Entry 6MDT (X-ray diffraction, 3.82 A resolution); this record covers chains H and L of the 6 polymer chains in the assembly.

[Chain H]
Name: PGT124 Fab heavy chain
Source organism: Homo sapiens
Notes: antibody fragment or engineered binder
Sequence (236 residues; numbered 1 to 215 plus 21 insertion-coded residues; the number before each row is that of its first residue; a row labelled like 82A-82C holds insertion residues (82A, then the next letters in order)):
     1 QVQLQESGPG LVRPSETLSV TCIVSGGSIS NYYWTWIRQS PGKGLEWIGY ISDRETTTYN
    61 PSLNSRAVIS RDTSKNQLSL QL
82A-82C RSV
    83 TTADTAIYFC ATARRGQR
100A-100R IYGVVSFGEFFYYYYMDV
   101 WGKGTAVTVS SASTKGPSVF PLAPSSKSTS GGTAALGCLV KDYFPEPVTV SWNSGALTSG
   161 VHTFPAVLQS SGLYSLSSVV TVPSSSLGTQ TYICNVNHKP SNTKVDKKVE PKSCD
Not modelled in the structure: 127, 212-215
Disulfide bonds: Cys-22/Cys-92, Cys-138/Cys-194

[Chain L]
Name: PGT124 Fab light chain
Source organism: Homo sapiens
Notes: antibody fragment or engineered binder
Sequence (214 residues; row label = number of the first residue in the row; a row labelled like 67A-67C holds insertion residues (67A, then the next letters in order)):
     6 SYVSPLSVAL GETARISCGR QALGSRAVQW YQHKPGQAPI LLIYNNQDRP SGIPERFSGT
    66 PD
67A-67C INF
    68 GTTATLTISG VEVGDEADYY CHMWDSRS
95A-95C GFS
    96 WSFGGATRLT VLSQPKAAPS VTLFPPSSEE LQANKATLVC LISDFYPGAV TVAWKADSSP
   156 VKAGVETTTP SKQSNNKYAA SSYLSLTPEQ WKSHKSYSCQ VTHEGSTVEK TVAPTECS
Not modelled in the structure: 211-213
Disulfide bonds: Cys-23/Cys-88, Cys-135/Cys-194

[How chain H and chain L interact]
Contacting residue pairs (77):
  Gln-39(H) / His-38(L)  hydrogen bond
  Gly-42(H) / Tyr-7(L)
  Gly-44(H) / Tyr-87(L)
  Leu-45(H) / His-38(L)
  Leu-45(H) / Pro-44(L)  hydrophobic
  Leu-45(H) / Tyr-87(L)  hydrogen bond (backbone-side chain)
  Leu-45(H) / Phe-98(L)
  Trp-47(H) / His-89(L)
  Trp-47(H) / Trp-91(L)  hydrophobic
  Trp-47(H) / Phe-95B(L)  hydrophobic
  Trp-47(H) / Ser-95C(L)
  Trp-47(H) / Trp-96(L)
  Trp-47(H) / Phe-98(L)  hydrophobic
  Gly-49(H) / Trp-96(L)
  Tyr-50(H) / Phe-95B(L)
  Tyr-50(H) / Trp-96(L)  hydrophobic
  Thr-58(H) / Trp-96(L)
  Tyr-59(H) / Trp-96(L)
  Asn-60(H) / Trp-96(L)
  Pro-61(H) / Trp-96(L)
  Phe-91(H) / Gln-42(L)
  Phe-91(H) / Ala-43(L)  hydrophobic
  Arg-100(H) / Asp-67(L)  salt bridge
  Tyr-100B(H) / Ser-30(L)
  Tyr-100B(H) / Ser-93(L)
  Phe-100K(H) / Ser-30(L)
  Phe-100K(H) / Trp-91(L)
  Phe-100K(H) / Ser-93(L)
  Tyr-100L(H) / Trp-91(L)
  Tyr-100M(H) / Gln-34(L)
  Tyr-100M(H) / Trp-91(L)  hydrophobic
  Tyr-100N(H) / Gln-34(L)
  Tyr-100N(H) / Trp-91(L)
  Tyr-100N(H) / Phe-95B(L)  hydrophobic
  Tyr-100O(H) / Gln-34(L)
  Tyr-100O(H) / Tyr-36(L)
  Tyr-100O(H) / Tyr-49(L)  hydrophobic
  Met-100P(H) / Tyr-36(L)  hydrogen bond (backbone-side chain)
  Met-100P(H) / Leu-46(L)
  Asp-100Q(H) / Leu-46(L)
  Trp-101(H) / Tyr-36(L)  hydrophobic
  Trp-101(H) / Pro-44(L)  hydrogen bond (side chain-backbone)
  Gly-102(H) / Ala-43(L)
  Phe-120(H) / Ser-122(L)
  Phe-120(H) / Glu-125(L)
  Pro-121(H) / Ser-122(L)
  Pro-121(H) / Glu-124(L)
  Leu-122(H) / Phe-119(L)  hydrophobic
  Ala-123(H) / Phe-119(L)
  Ala-135(H) / Phe-119(L)
  Leu-136(H) / Phe-119(L)  hydrophobic
  Leu-139(H) / Thr-132(L)
  Leu-139(H) / Val-134(L)  hydrophobic
  Lys-141(H) / Lys-130(L)
  His-162(H) / Ser-138(L)
  His-162(H) / Gln-168(L)
  His-162(H) / Ala-174(L)
  Phe-164(H) / Leu-136(L)  hydrophobic
  Phe-164(H) / Ile-137(L)
  Phe-164(H) / Ser-138(L)
  Phe-164(H) / Ala-175(L)
  Pro-165(H) / Thr-163(L)
  Pro-165(H) / Ser-166(L)
  Pro-165(H) / Ser-176(L)
  Ala-166(H) / Thr-163(L)
  Val-167(H) / Thr-163(L)
  Val-167(H) / Tyr-178(L)  hydrophobic
  Gln-169(H) / Glu-161(L)
  Gln-169(H) / Ser-180(L)  hydrogen bond
  Ser-170(H) / Glu-161(L)  hydrogen bond
  Ser-175(H) / Tyr-178(L)
  Leu-176(H) / Tyr-178(L)
  Ser-177(H) / Val-134(L)
  Ser-177(H) / Tyr-178(L)  hydrogen bond
  Val-179(H) / Phe-119(L)  hydrophobic
  Val-179(H) / Leu-136(L)  hydrophobic
  Lys-207(H) / Glu-124(L)  salt bridge
Also at the interface, not in a pair above, chain H (47 interface residues in all): Glu-46, Ile-48, Ile-89, Leu-168
Also at the interface, not in a pair above, chain L (45 interface residues in all): Arg-31, Ala-32, Gly-41, Asn-50, Asp-92, Pro-120, Thr-162

[Overview]
Chain H and chain L form an interface of 47 and 45 residues respectively; the contacts include 7 hydrogen
bonds and 2 salt bridges. Among the polar pairs are Arg-100(H)/Asp-67(L), Lys-207(H)/Glu-124(L) and
Gln-39(H)/His-38(L).
Here chain H is PGT124 Fab heavy chain and chain L is PGT124 Fab light chain, both from Homo sapiens. Entry
6MDT (Crystal structure of the B41 SOSIP.664 Env trimer with PGT124 and 35O22 Fabs, in P63 space ...) was
determined by X-ray diffraction together with 6MCO and 6ME1 from the same study.
